PDB entry 5OPK | X-ray diffraction, 1.74 A resolution | chain A

Chain A:
Molecule: Cytosolic purine 5'-nucleotidase
Source organism: Homo sapiens
Notes: EC 3.1.3.5
UniProt: P49902 (5NTC_HUMAN); residue numbers follow UniProt; this construct covers 3-402, 411-488
Sequence (478 residues; row label = number of the first residue in the row; note: 8 numbers in that range are skipped by the numbering (no residue carries them; nothing is unmodelled there)):
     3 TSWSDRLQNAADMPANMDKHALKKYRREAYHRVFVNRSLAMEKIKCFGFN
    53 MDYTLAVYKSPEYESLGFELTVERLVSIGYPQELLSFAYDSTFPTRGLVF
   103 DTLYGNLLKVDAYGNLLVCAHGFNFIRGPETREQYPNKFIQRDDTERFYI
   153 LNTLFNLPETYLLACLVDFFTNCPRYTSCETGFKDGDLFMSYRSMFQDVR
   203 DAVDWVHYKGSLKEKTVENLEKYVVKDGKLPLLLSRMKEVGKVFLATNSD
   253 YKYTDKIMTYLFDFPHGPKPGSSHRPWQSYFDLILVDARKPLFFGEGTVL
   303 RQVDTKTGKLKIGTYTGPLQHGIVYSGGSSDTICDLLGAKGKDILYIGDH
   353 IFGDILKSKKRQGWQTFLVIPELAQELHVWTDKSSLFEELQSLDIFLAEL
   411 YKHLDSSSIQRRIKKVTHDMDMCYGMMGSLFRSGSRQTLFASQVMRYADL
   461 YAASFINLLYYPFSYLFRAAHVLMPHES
Disordered / not traced: 411-416
Differences from the reference sequence: conflict Asn52 (Asp in P49902), Gln367 (Arg in P49902)
Swiss-Prot annotation at these positions:
  - active site: Asp54 (Proton donor)
  - binding site (GMP): Asp54, Arg202, Asp206, Lys215, Thr249, Asn250, Lys292
  - binding site (IMP): Asp54, Arg202, Asp206, Lys215, Thr249, Asn250, Ser251, Lys292
  - binding site (Mg(2+)): Asp54, Asp351
  - binding site ((2R)-2,3-bisphosphoglycerate): Arg144, Lys362, Tyr457
  - binding site (ATP): Arg144, Asn154, Gln453, Arg456
  - binding site (dATP): Arg144, Asn154, Gln453, Arg456
  - binding site (adenosine): Asn154, Met436, Gln453
  - binding site (P(1),P(4)-bis(5'-adenosyl) tetraphosphate): Asn154, Lys362, Gln453, Tyr457
  - modified residue: Ser418 (Phosphoserine)
  - natural variant: Leu460 (L460P: In SPG45; uncertain significance)
Bound ions: Mg2+: Asp54, Asp351 (together with phosphate ion)
Ligand contacts:
  - 2'-deoxyadenosine 5'-triphosphate (DTP): Arg144, Asp145, Thr147, Ile152, Asn154, Ile353, Phe354, Leu358, Lys362, Gln453, Arg456, Tyr457
  - 2'-deoxyadenosine 5'-triphosphate: Arg144, Asp145, Thr147, Ile152, Asn154, Ile353, Phe354, Leu358, Lys362, Gln453, Arg456, Tyr457
What the authors report for this chain:
  - conformationally variable residues (order/disorder transition): His352, Phe354
  - disease-associated variants - L375F: increased catalytic activity
  - mutagenesis - T3A: unchanged catalytic activity
  - mutagenesis - L375F: increased catalytic activity
  - disease-associated variants - R34Q, R195Q, D415A, D415H, D415V, D415Y (citing earlier work)

Summary:
Chain A binds 2'-deoxyadenosine 5'-triphosphate. Asp54 and Asp351 coordinate Mg2+. UniProt lists active-site
residue Asp54, 7 GMP-binding residues, 8 IMP-binding residues and Mg2+-binding residues Asp54 and Asp351. The
paper reports that L375F increases catalytic activity; conformational variability at His352 and Phe354.
Chain A is Cytosolic purine 5'-nucleotidase (Homo sapiens); the structure, Crystal structure of D52N/R367Q
cN-II mutant bound to dATP and free phosphate, was determined by X-ray diffraction together with 5OPL, 5OPM,
5OPN, 5OPO and 5OPP from the same study.
